8I7O - chains K3 and K4 of the 189 polymer chains in the assembly; structure by electron microscopy, 4.50 A resolution (low resolution: residue-level contacts below are approximate; hydrogen-bond / salt-bridge calls are withheld).

== Chain K3 (and K4) ==
Protein: Coiled-coil domain-containing protein 105
From: Mus musculus
Notes: chain K4 of this document is another copy of the same molecule, construct and numbering; everything in this record applies to it too
UniProt: Q9D4K7 (CC105_MOUSE); numbering as in UniProt (aligned over 1-499)
Sequence (499 residues; numbered 1 to 499; the number before each row is that of its first residue):
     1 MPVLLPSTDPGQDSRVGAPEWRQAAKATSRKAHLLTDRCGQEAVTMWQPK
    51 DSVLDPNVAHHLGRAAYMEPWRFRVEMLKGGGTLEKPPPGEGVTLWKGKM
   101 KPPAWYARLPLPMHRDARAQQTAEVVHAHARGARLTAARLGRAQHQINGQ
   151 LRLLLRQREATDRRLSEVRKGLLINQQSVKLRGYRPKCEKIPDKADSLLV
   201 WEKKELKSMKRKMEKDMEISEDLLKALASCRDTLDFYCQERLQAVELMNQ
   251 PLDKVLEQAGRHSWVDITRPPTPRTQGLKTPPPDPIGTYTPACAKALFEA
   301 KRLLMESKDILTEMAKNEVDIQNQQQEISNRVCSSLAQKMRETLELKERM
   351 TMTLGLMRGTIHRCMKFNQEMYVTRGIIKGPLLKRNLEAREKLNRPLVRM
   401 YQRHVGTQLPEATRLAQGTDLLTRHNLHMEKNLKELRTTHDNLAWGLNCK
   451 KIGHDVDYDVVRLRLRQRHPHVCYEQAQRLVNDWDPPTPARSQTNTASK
Not modelled in the structure: 1-14, 47-98, 495-499 (chain K4: 1-14, 47-98, 153-224, 308-499)
Curated features (UniProtKB/Swiss-Prot):
  - modified residue: Ser14 (Phosphoserine), Tyr372 (Phosphotyrosine)

== Interface between chain K3 and chain K4 ==
Contacting residue pairs (49; chain K3 residue first):
  Arg185(K3) - Trp21(K4)
  Glu189(K3) - Trp21(K4)
  Ile191(K3) - Glu20(K4)
  Ile191(K3) - Trp21(K4)
  Asp193(K3) - Val16(K4)
  Asp193(K3) - Ala18(K4)
  Lys194(K3) - Arg15(K4)
  Lys194(K3) - Val16(K4)
  Lys194(K3) - Gly17(K4)
  Gln338(K3) - Val16(K4)
  Lys339(K3) - Val16(K4)
  Glu342(K3) - Val16(K4)
  Leu346(K3) - Trp21(K4)
  Met357(K3) - Ala32(K4)
  Met357(K3) - Thr36(K4)
  Thr360(K3) - Thr36(K4)
  Arg363(K3) - Cys39(K4)
  Arg363(K3) - Gly40(K4)
  Thr374(K3) - Leu111(K4)
  Thr374(K3) - Pro112(K4)
  Gly376(K3) - Arg115(K4)
  Ile377(K3) - Pro112(K4)
  Ile377(K3) - Arg115(K4)
  Ile378(K3) - Leu111(K4)
  Ile378(K3) - Arg115(K4)
  Gly380(K3) - Arg115(K4)
  Arg390(K3) - Asp116(K4)
  Leu397(K3) - Leu247(K4)
  Met400(K3) - Ala244(K4)
  Met400(K3) - Glu246(K4)
  Met400(K3) - Leu247(K4)
  Tyr401(K3) - Val125(K4)
  Tyr401(K3) - Val126(K4)
  Tyr401(K3) - His129(K4)
  Arg403(K3) - Arg241(K4)
  Arg403(K3) - Leu242(K4)
  Arg403(K3) - Gln243(K4)
  Arg403(K3) - Ala244(K4)
  His404(K3) - His129(K4)
  His404(K3) - Ile286(K4)
  Gly406(K3) - Ile286(K4)
  Glu411(K3) - Arg118(K4)
  Glu411(K3) - Thr122(K4)
  Arg414(K3) - His114(K4)
  Arg414(K3) - Arg118(K4)
  His425(K3) - Leu109(K4)
  Thr439(K3) - Leu35(K4)
  Leu443(K3) - Thr28(K4)
  Leu443(K3) - Ala32(K4)
Interface residues without a listed pair, chain K3 (35 interface residues in all): Thr353, Cys364, Phe367, Lys379, Pro381, Leu421
Interface residues without a listed pair, chain K4 (34 interface residues in all): His33, Ala43, Ala119, Val245

== In short ==
35 residues of chain K3 and 34 residues of chain K4 are in contact.
Both chains are Coiled-coil domain-containing protein 105 (Mus musculus). Entry 8I7O (In situ structure of
axonemal doublet microtubules in mouse sperm with 16-nm repeat) was determined by electron microscopy (same
publication as 8I7R).
